PDB entry 8CHF | electron microscopy, 4.25 A resolution (low resolution: residue-level contacts below are approximate; hydrogen-bond / salt-bridge calls are withheld) | chains A and B of the 6 polymer chains in the assembly

[Chain A (and B)]
Protein: RAF proto-oncogene serine/threonine-protein kinase
From: Homo sapiens
Notes: EC 2.7.11.1; chain B of this document is another copy of the same molecule, construct and numbering; everything in this record applies to it too
Reference sequence: P04049 (RAF1_HUMAN); residue numbers follow UniProt; this construct covers 1-648
Chain sequence (648 residues; numbered 1 to 648; the number before each row is that of its first residue):
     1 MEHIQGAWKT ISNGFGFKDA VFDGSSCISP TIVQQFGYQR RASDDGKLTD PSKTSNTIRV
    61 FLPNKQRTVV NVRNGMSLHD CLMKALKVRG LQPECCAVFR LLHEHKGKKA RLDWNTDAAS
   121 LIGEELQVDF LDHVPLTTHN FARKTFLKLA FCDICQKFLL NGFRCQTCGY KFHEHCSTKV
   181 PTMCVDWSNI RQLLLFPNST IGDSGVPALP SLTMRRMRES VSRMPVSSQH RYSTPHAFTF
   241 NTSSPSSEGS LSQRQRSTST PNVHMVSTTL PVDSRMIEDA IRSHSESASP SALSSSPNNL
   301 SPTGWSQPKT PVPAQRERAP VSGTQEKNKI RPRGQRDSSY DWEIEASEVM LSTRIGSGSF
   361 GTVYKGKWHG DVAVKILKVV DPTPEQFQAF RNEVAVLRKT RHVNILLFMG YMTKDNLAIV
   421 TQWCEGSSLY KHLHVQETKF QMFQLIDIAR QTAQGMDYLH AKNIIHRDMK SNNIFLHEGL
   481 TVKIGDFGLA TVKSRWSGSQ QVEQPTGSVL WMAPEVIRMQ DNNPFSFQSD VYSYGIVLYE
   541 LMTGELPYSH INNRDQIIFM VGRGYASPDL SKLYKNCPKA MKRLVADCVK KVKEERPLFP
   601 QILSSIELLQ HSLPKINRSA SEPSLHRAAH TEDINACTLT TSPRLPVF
Disordered / not traced: 1-340, 496-501, 627-648
Differences from the reference sequence: engineered mutation Asp-341 (Tyr in P04049)
Modified residues: Ser-621 (phosphoserine; SEP)
UniProt features mapped onto this chain:
  - zinc finger: Thr-138 to Cys-184 (Phorbol-ester/DAG-type)
  - region: Arg-331 to Val-349 (Interaction with PEBP1/RKIP)
  - active site: Asp-468 (Proton acceptor)
  - binding site (Zn(2+)): His-139, Cys-152, Cys-155, Cys-165, Cys-168, His-173, Cys-176, Cys-184
  - binding site (ATP): Ile-355 to Val-363, Lys-375
  - modified residue: Ser-29 (Phosphoserine), Ser-43 (Phosphoserine), Ser-252 (Phosphoserine), Ser-259 (Phosphoserine), Thr-268 (Phosphothreonine), Thr-269 (Phosphothreonine), Ser-289 (Phosphoserine), Ser-296 (Phosphoserine), Ser-301 (Phosphoserine), Ser-338 (Phosphoserine), Ser-339 (Phosphoserine), Tyr-340 (Phosphotyrosine), Ser-471 (Phosphoserine), Thr-491 (Phosphothreonine), Ser-494 (Phosphoserine), Ser-499 (Phosphoserine), Arg-563 (Symmetric dimethylarginine), Ser-621 (Phosphoserine), Ser-642 (Phosphoserine)
  - natural variant: Ala-237 (A237T: In CMD1NN), Arg-256 (R256S: In NS5), Ser-257 (S257L: In NS5 and LPRD2), Ser-259 (S259A: In an ovarian serous carcinoma sample; S259F: In NS5), Thr-260 (T260I: In hypertrophic cardiomyopathy; uncertain significance; T260R: In NS5), Pro-261 (P261A: In NS5; P261L: In NS5; P261S: In NS5), Val-263 (V263A: In NS5), Thr-310 (T310A: In CMD1NN), Pro-332 (P332A: In CMD1NN), Gln-335 (Q335H: In a lung adenocarcinoma sample), Asp-486 (D486G: In NS5; D486N: In NS5), Thr-491 (T491I: In NS5; T491R: In NS5), 5 further natural variant entries in UniProt
  - mutagenesis: Ser-338 to Ser-339 (Reduced kinase activity; when associated with 340-D-D-341; Non-inhibited by PPP5C. Constitutively active and non-inhibited by PPP5C; when associated with 340-D-D-341), Lys-375 (K375W: Catalytically inactive), Thr-491 (T491D: Increased kinase activity but can still be inhibited by PPP5C; when associated with D-494), Ser-494 (S494D: Increased kinase activity but can still be inhibited by PPP5C; when associated with D-491), Arg-563 (R563K: Loss of methylation. Increased stability and catalytic activity in response to EGF treatment)
Residues lining bound ligands: 29L (2-{4-[(1E)-1-(hydroxyimino)-2,3-dihydro-1H-inden-5-yl]-3-(pyridin-4-yl)-1H-pyrazol-1-yl}ethanol): Ile-355, Gly-356, Ser-357, Val-363, Ala-373, Lys-375, Glu-393, Leu-406, Ile-419, Thr-421, Gln-422, Trp-423, Cys-424, Gly-426, Lys-431, Phe-475, Asp-486, Phe-487

[Chain A / chain B interface]
Pairs across the interface - 36 pairs, chain A then chain B:
  Asp-341(A) with Lys-462(B)
  Trp-342(A) with Arg-398(B); Lys-399(B); Arg-401(B); Lys-462(B)
  His-369(A) with His-402(B); Gln-454(B); Asp-457(B); Tyr-458(B); Ala-461(B)
  Gly-370(A) with Gln-454(B)
  Leu-397(A) with Arg-401(B)
  Arg-398(A) with Trp-342(B)
  Lys-399(A) with Trp-342(B)
  Thr-400(A) with Arg-401(B)
  Arg-401(A) with Trp-342(B); Leu-397(B); Thr-400(B); Arg-401(B); Phe-408(B); Met-409(B)
  His-402(A) with His-369(B)
  Val-403(A) with Gln-422(B)
  Leu-407(A) with Leu-407(B)
  Phe-408(A) with Arg-401(B)
  Met-409(A) with Arg-401(B)
  Gln-422(A) with Val-403(B)
  Gln-454(A) with His-369(B); Gly-370(B)
  Asp-457(A) with His-369(B)
  Tyr-458(A) with His-369(B)
  Ala-461(A) with His-369(B)
  Lys-462(A) with Asp-341(B); Trp-342(B)
  Glu-478(A) with Glu-478(B); Gly-479(B)
Other interface residues (no listed pair), chain A (25 interface residues in all): Trp-368, Asp-371, Gly-479, Thr-481
Other interface residues (no listed pair), chain B (24 interface residues in all): Asp-371, Thr-481

[In short]
25 residues of chain A and 24 residues of chain B are in contact. Chain A binds compound 29L. UniProt lists
active-site residue Asp-468(A), 8 Zn2+-binding residues, 10 ATP-binding residues and 6 mutagenesis sites on
chain A.
Both chains are RAF proto-oncogene serine/threonine-protein kinase (Homo sapiens). Entry 8CHF (cryo-EM
Structure of Craf:14-3-3:Mek1) was determined by electron microscopy, deposited together with 8CPD.
